Entry 7B5T (X-ray diffraction, 2.80 A resolution); this record covers chains A and C of the 4 polymer chains in the assembly.

# Chain A (and C)
Protein: GntR family transcriptional regulator
From: Streptococcus agalactiae
Notes: chain C of this document is another copy of the same molecule, construct and numbering; everything in this record applies to it too
Reference sequence: K0JNC6 (K0JNC6_STRAG); numbering as in UniProt (aligned over 1-213)
Amino-acid sequence (215 residues; each row starts with the number of its first residue; numbers below 1 keep their minus sign (Gly-1 is residue -1)):
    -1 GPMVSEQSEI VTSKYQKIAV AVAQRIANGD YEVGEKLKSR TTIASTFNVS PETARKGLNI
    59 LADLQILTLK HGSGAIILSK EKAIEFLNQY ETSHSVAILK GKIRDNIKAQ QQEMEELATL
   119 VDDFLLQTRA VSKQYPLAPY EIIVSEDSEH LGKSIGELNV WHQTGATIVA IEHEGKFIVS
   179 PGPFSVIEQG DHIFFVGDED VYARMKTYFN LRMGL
Disordered / not traced: -1, 211-213 (chain C: -1 to 0, 211-213)
Construct notes: expression tag (-1 to 0)
Modified residues: Mse1, Mse112, Mse203 (selenomethionine; parent Met); Mse211 (selenomethionine)
From the paper describing this entry:
  - mutagenesis - W159A: increased binding to target DNA

# Interface between chain A and chain C
Pairs across the interface (59):
  Pro0(A) with Thr44(C)
  Mse1(A) with Lys12(C); Phe45(C), hydrophobic
  Gln108(A) with Gln108(C), hydrogen bond
  Leu115(A) with Leu115(C), hydrophobic
  Val119(A) with Phe122(C)
  Phe122(A) with Phe122(C), hydrophobic; Leu123(C), hydrophobic; Thr126(C)
  Ser130(A) with Arg127(C)
  Tyr133(A) with Arg127(C); Val129(C), hydrophobic
  Pro134(A) with Arg127(C)
  Leu135(A) with Pro137(C), hydrophobic; Ala168(C), hydrophobic; Phe175(C), hydrophobic; Val177(C), hydrophobic
  Ala136(A) with Arg127(C); Ala128(C)
  Pro137(A) with Arg127(C); Ala128(C), hydrogen bond (backbone-backbone); Leu135(C), hydrophobic
  Tyr138(A) with Gln125(C); Thr126(C); Arg127(C), hydrogen bond
  Trp159(A) with Ser178(C), hydrogen bond; Pro179(C); Gly180(C)
  Gly163(A) with Ser178(C), hydrogen bond (backbone-side chain)
  Ala164(A) with Ser178(C)
  Thr165(A) with Thr165(C); Ile166(C); Ser178(C), hydrogen bond
  Ile166(A) with Thr165(C)
  Val167(A) with Leu135(C), hydrophobic; Val167(C), hydrophobic
  Ala168(A) with Leu135(C), hydrophobic
  Phe175(A) with Gln132(C); Pro134(C), hydrophobic
  Val177(A) with Pro134(C); Leu135(C), hydrophobic; Val194(C), hydrophobic
  Ser178(A) with Trp159(C), hydrogen bond (backbone-side chain); Gly163(C), hydrogen bond (side chain-backbone); Ala164(C); Thr165(C), hydrogen bond; Val194(C)
  Pro179(A) with Trp159(C)
  Gly180(A) with Trp159(C)
  Phe192(A) with Gln132(C); Leu135(C), hydrophobic
  Val194(A) with Val167(C), hydrophobic; Ser178(C)
  Gly195(A) with Arg127(C), hydrogen bond (backbone-side chain); Val177(C)
  Asp196(A) with Arg127(C)
  Tyr200(A) with Leu124(C); Gln125(C)
  Ala201(A) with Gln125(C)
Other interface residues (no listed pair), chain A (37 interface residues in all): Leu123, Thr126, Val129, His160, Glu197, Lys204
Other interface residues (no listed pair), chain C (37 interface residues in all): Lys15, Ile16, Asp121, Pro181, Phe182, Phe192, Gly195

# Overview
Chain A and chain C each contribute 37 residues to their interface; the contacts include 10 hydrogen bonds.
Polar pairs include Gln108(A)-Gln108(C), Tyr138(A)-Arg127(C) and Trp159(A)-Ser178(C). The paper reports that
W159A of chain A increases binding to target DNA.
Both chains are GntR family transcriptional regulator (Streptococcus agalactiae). Entry 7B5T (S. agalactiae
BusR transcription factor) was determined by X-ray diffraction together with 7B5U, 7B5W, 7B5Y and 7OZ3 from
the same study.
